Entry 4OIN (X-ray diffraction, 2.80 A resolution); this record covers chains C and D of the 9 polymer chains in the assembly.

== Chain C ==
Molecule: DNA-directed RNA polymerase subunit beta
Source organism: Thermus thermophilus
Notes: EC 2.7.7.6
UniProt: Q8RQE9 (RPOB_THET8); residues 1-1119 here = UniProt positions 1-1119
Sequence (1119 residues; each row starts with the number of its first residue):
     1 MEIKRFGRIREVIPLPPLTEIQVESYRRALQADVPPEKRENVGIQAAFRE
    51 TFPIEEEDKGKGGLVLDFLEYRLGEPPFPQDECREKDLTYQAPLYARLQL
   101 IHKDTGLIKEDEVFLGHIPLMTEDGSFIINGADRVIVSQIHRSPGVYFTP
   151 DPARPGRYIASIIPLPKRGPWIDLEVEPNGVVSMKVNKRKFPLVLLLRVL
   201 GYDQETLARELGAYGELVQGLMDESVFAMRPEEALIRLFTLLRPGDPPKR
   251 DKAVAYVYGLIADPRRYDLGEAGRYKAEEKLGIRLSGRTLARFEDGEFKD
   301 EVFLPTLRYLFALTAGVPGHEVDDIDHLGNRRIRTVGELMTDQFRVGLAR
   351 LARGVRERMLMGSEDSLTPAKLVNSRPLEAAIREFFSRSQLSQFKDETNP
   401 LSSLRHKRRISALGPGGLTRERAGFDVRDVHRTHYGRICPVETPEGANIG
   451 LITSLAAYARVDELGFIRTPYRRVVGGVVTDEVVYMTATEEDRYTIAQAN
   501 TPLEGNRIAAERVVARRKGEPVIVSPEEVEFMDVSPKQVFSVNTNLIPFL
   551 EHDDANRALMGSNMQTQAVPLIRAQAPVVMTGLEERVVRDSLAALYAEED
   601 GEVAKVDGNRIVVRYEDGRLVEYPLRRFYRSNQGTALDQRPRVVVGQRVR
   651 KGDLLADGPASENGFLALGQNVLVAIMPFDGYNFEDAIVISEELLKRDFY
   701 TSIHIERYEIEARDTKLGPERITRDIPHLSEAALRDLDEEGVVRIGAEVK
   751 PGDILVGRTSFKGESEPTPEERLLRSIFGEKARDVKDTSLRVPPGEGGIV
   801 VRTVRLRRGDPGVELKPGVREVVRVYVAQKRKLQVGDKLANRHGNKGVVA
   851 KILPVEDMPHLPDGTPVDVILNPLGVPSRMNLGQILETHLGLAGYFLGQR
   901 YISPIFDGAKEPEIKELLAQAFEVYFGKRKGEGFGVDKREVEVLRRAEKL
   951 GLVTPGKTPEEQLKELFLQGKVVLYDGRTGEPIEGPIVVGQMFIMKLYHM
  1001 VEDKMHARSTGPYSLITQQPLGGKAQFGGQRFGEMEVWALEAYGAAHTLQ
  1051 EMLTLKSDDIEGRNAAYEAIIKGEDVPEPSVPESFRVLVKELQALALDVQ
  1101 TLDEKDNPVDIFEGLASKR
Unresolved in the structure: 57-62, 1119

== Chain D ==
Molecule: DNA-directed RNA polymerase subunit beta'
Source organism: Thermus thermophilus
Notes: EC 2.7.7.6
UniProt: Q8RQE8 (RPOC_THET8); residues 1-1524 here = UniProt positions 1-1524
Sequence (1524 residues; each row starts with the number of its first residue):
     1 MKKEVRKVRIALASPEKIRSWSYGEVEKPETINYRTLKPERDGLFDERIF
    51 GPIKDYECACGKYKRQRFEGKVCERCGVEVTKSIVRRYRMGHIELATPAA
   101 HIWFVKDVPSKIGTLLDLSATELEQVLYFSKYIVLDPKGAILNGVPVEKR
   151 QLLTDEEYRELRYGKQETYPLPPGVDALVKDGEEVVKGQELAPGVVSRLD
   201 GVALYRFPRRVRVEYVKKERAGLRLPLAAWVEKEAYKPGEILAELPEPYL
   251 FRAEEEGVVELKELEEGAFLVLRREDEPVATYFLPVGMTPLVVHGEIVEK
   301 GQPLAEAKGLLRMPRQVRAAQVEAEEEGETVYLTLFLEWTEPKDYRVQPH
   351 MNVVVPEGARVEAGDKIVAAIDPEEEVIAEAEGVVHLHEPASILVVKARV
   401 YPFEDDVEVSTGDRVAPGDVLADGGKVKSDVYGRVEVDLVRNVVRVVESY
   451 DIDARMGAEAIQQLLKELDLEALEKELLEEMKHPSRARRAKARKRLEVVR
   501 AFLDSGNRPEWMILEAVPVLPPDLRPMVQVDGGRFATSDLNDLYRRLINR
   551 NNRLKKLLAQGAPEIIIRNEKRMLQEAVDALLDNGRRGAPVTNPGSDRPL
   601 RSLTDILSGKQGRFRQNLLGKRVDYSGRSVIVVGPQLKLHQCGLPKRMAL
   651 ELFKPFLLKKMEEKGIAPNVKAARRMLERQRDIKDEVWDALEEVIHGKVV
   701 LLNRAPTLHRLGIQAFQPVLVEGQSIQLHPLVCEAFNADFDGDQMAVHVP
   751 LSSFAQAEARIQMLSAHNLLSPASGEPLAKPSRDIILGLYYITQVRKEKK
   801 GAGLEFATPEEALAAHERGEVALNAPIKVAGRETSVGRLKYVFANPDEAL
   851 LAVAHGIVDLQDVVTVRYMGKRLETSPGRILFARIVAEAVEDEKVAWELI
   901 QLDVPQEKNSLKDLVYQAFLRLGMEKTARLLDALKYYGFTFSTTSGITIG
   951 IDDAVIPEEKKQYLEEADRKLLQIEQAYEMGFLTDRERYDQILQLWTETT
  1001 EKVTQAVFKNFEENYPFNPLYVMAQSGARGNPQQIRQLCGLRGLMQKPSG
  1051 ETFEVPVRSSFREGLTVLEYFISSHGARKGGADTALRTADSGYLTRKLVD
  1101 VTHEIVVREADCGTTNYISVPLFQPDEVTRSLRLRKRADIEAGLYGRVLA
  1151 REVEVLGVRLEEGRYLSMDDVHLLIKAAEAGEIQEVPVRSPLTCQTRYGV
  1201 CQKCYGYDLSMARPVSIGEAVGIVAAQSIGEPGTQLTMRTFHTGGVAGAA
  1251 DITQGLPRVIELFEARRPKAKAVISEIDGVVRIEETEEKLSVFVESEGFS
  1301 KEYKLPKEARLLVKDGDYVEAGQPLTRGAIDPHQLLEAKGPEAVERYLVE
  1351 EIQKVYRAQGVKLHDKHIEIVVRQMMKYVEVTDPGDSRLLEGQVLEKWDV
  1401 EALNERLIAEGKTPVAWKPLLMGVTKSALSTKSWLSAASFQNTTHVLTEA
  1451 AIAGKKDELIGLKENVILGRLIPAGTGSDFVRFTQVVDQKTLKAIEEARK
  1501 EAVEAKERPAARRGVKREQPGKQA
Unresolved in the structure: 1-2, 1237-1251, 1503-1524
Metal / ion sites: Zn2+ site 1: Cys58, Cys60, Cys73, Cys76; Mg2+ site 1: Asp739, Asp741, Asp743; Mg2+ site 2 near Lys840 (its only coordinating residue here); Zn2+ site 2: Cys1112, Cys1194, Cys1201, Cys1204

== Interface between chain C and chain D ==
Residue-residue contacts (395):
  Phe425(C) - Lys1079(D)
  Phe425(C) - Ala1082(D)
  Phe425(C) - Asp1083(D)
  Phe425(C) - Leu1086(D)  hydrophobic
  Arg428(C) - Arg1078(D)  hydrogen bond (backbone-side chain)
  Arg428(C) - Leu1086(D)
  Asp429(C) - Arg1078(D)
  Asp429(C) - Lys1079(D)  salt bridge
  Val430(C) - Pro1048(D)
  Val430(C) - Ser1074(D)
  Val430(C) - His1075(D)  hydrogen bond (backbone-side chain)
  Val430(C) - Arg1078(D)
  His431(C) - Phe1071(D)
  Arg432(C) - Phe1071(D)
  Tyr435(C) - Phe1071(D)
  Pro440(C) - Ser1074(D)  hydrogen bond (backbone-side chain)
  Pro440(C) - Arg1078(D)  hydrogen bond (backbone-side chain)
  Thr443(C) - Arg1078(D)
  Glu445(C) - Ala1085(D)
  Gly446(C) - Ala1085(D)
  Ile449(C) - Gly1081(D)
  Ile449(C) - Ala1082(D)
  Ile449(C) - Ala1085(D)  hydrophobic
  Gly450(C) - Arg1078(D)
  Gln498(C) - Leu1068(D)
  Val514(C) - Leu1068(D)  hydrophobic
  Arg516(C) - Leu1068(D)
  Glu520(C) - Lys1047(D)  salt bridge
  Glu520(C) - Phe1053(D)
  Pro521(C) - Phe1053(D)  hydrophobic
  Pro521(C) - Leu1068(D)  hydrophobic
  Pro536(C) - Val1067(D)  hydrophobic
  Val539(C) - Val1067(D)  hydrophobic
  Val539(C) - Phe1071(D)  hydrophobic
  Phe540(C) - Tyr1070(D)  hydrophobic
  Leu550(C) - Tyr1070(D)
  Glu551(C) - Gly1064(D)
  Glu551(C) - Leu1065(D)  hydrogen bond (backbone-backbone)
  His552(C) - Phe1061(D)  hydrogen bond (side chain-backbone)
  His552(C) - Arg1062(D)  hydrogen bond (side chain-backbone)
  His552(C) - Glu1063(D)
  His552(C) - Gly1064(D)
  Asp553(C) - Phe1061(D)
  Asp553(C) - Tyr1070(D)  hydrogen bond (backbone-side chain)
  Asp554(C) - Arg1042(D)  salt bridge
  Asp554(C) - Phe1061(D)
  Asp554(C) - Tyr1070(D)
  Ala555(C) - Tyr1070(D)
  Ala555(C) - Ala1077(D)  hydrophobic
  Asn556(C) - Ala1077(D)
  Ala558(C) - Tyr1070(D)
  Ile676(C) - Ile947(D)
  Ile676(C) - Thr948(D)  hydrogen bond (backbone-side chain)
  Met677(C) - Thr943(D)
  Met677(C) - Ile947(D)
  Pro678(C) - Asp784(D)
  Pro678(C) - Ser942(D)
  Pro678(C) - Thr943(D)
  Pro678(C) - Ile947(D)
  Phe679(C) - Thr943(D)
  Asp680(C) - Pro635(D)
  Asp680(C) - Phe939(D)
  Asp680(C) - Thr940(D)
  Asp680(C) - Thr943(D)  hydrogen bond (backbone-side chain)
  Gly681(C) - Val633(D)
  Gly681(C) - Pro635(D)
  Gly681(C) - Phe939(D)
  Tyr682(C) - Val633(D)
  Tyr682(C) - Pro635(D)  hydrophobic
  Tyr682(C) - Gln636(D)
  Asn683(C) - Asp784(D)
  Phe684(C) - Val633(D)  hydrophobic
  Phe684(C) - Pro730(D)  hydrophobic
  Phe684(C) - Phe740(D)
  Phe684(C) - Ser782(D)
  Phe684(C) - Arg783(D)
  Phe684(C) - Asp784(D)
  Phe684(C) - Phe939(D)  hydrophobic
  Glu685(C) - Asp739(D)
  Glu685(C) - Phe740(D)  hydrogen bond (backbone-backbone)
  Glu685(C) - Arg783(D)  salt bridge
  Ala687(C) - Val633(D)  hydrophobic
  Ala687(C) - Phe740(D)  hydrophobic
  Arg713(C) - Gln529(D)
  Arg713(C) - Gly532(D)
  Arg713(C) - Gly533(D)
  Lys716(C) - Arg35(D)  hydrogen bond (side chain-backbone)
  Lys716(C) - Leu37(D)
  Glu748(C) - Arg681(D)
  Lys750(C) - Arg681(D)
  Pro751(C) - Arg679(D)
  Pro751(C) - Gln680(D)  hydrogen bond (backbone-backbone)
  Asp753(C) - Arg679(D)  salt bridge
  Asp753(C) - Arg681(D)  salt bridge
  Glu764(C) - Lys54(D)
  Glu766(C) - Lys64(D)  salt bridge
  Pro767(C) - Arg65(D)
  Pro769(C) - Arg65(D)
  Gln834(C) - Gln724(D)
  Val835(C) - Val632(D)  hydrophobic
  Val835(C) - Ser725(D)  hydrogen bond (backbone-side chain)
  Gly836(C) - Val630(D)
  Gly836(C) - Val632(D)
  Gly836(C) - Ser725(D)
  Lys838(C) - Asp741(D)
  Lys846(C) - Asp741(D)  salt bridge
  Gly847(C) - Phe740(D)
  Gly847(C) - Asp741(D)
  Val848(C) - Val630(D)  hydrophobic
  Val848(C) - Ile631(D)
  Val848(C) - Val632(D)  hydrophobic
  Val848(C) - Phe740(D)  hydrogen bond (backbone-backbone)
  Val848(C) - Gly742(D)
  Val849(C) - Val632(D)
  Ala850(C) - Val632(D)
  Ala850(C) - Val633(D)  hydrophobic
  Asn872(C) - Asp784(D)  hydrogen bond
  Pro873(C) - Ile947(D)
  Pro873(C) - Ile949(D)  hydrophobic
  Leu874(C) - Arg783(D)
  Leu874(C) - Asp784(D)
  Leu874(C) - Met1023(D)  hydrophobic
  Leu874(C) - Ala1028(D)  hydrophobic
  Leu874(C) - Arg1029(D)  hydrogen bond (backbone-side chain)
  Pro877(C) - Met1023(D)  hydrophobic
  Pro877(C) - Arg1029(D)
  Pro877(C) - Gln1034(D)
  Pro877(C) - Leu1038(D)
  Ser878(C) - Arg1029(D)
  Ser878(C) - Gln1034(D)  hydrogen bond
  Arg879(C) - Arg1029(D)
  Met880(C) - Gln1034(D)
  Met880(C) - Gln1037(D)
  Met880(C) - Leu1038(D)  hydrophobic
  Leu882(C) - Leu1038(D)  hydrophobic
  Leu882(C) - Phe1061(D)
  Leu882(C) - Arg1062(D)
  Ile885(C) - Ile949(D)
  Ile885(C) - Gly950(D)
  Ile885(C) - Ile951(D)
  Leu886(C) - Ile951(D)  hydrophobic
  His889(C) - Gly950(D)
  His889(C) - Ile951(D)  hydrogen bond (side chain-backbone)
  Phe906(C) - Leu1065(D)
  Phe906(C) - Thr1066(D)
  Phe906(C) - Val1067(D)
  Phe906(C) - Tyr1070(D)  hydrophobic
  Glu911(C) - Ile951(D)
  Glu911(C) - Arg1062(D)  salt bridge
  Lys915(C) - Asp952(D)  salt bridge
  Arg945(C) - Asp859(D)  salt bridge
  Arg946(C) - Tyr791(D)  hydrogen bond
  Arg946(C) - Arg796(D)
  Arg946(C) - Asp859(D)  salt bridge
  Arg946(C) - Gln861(D)  hydrogen bond
  Lys949(C) - Arg796(D)
  Lys949(C) - Glu798(D)  salt bridge
  Leu950(C) - Tyr1015(D)
  Leu950(C) - Phe1017(D)  hydrophobic
  Gln969(C) - Asp952(D)
  Lys971(C) - Thr948(D)
  Lys971(C) - Asp953(D)  salt bridge
  Ile983(C) - Thr944(D)
  Ile983(C) - Gly946(D)
  Glu984(C) - Tyr791(D)  hydrogen bond
  Glu984(C) - Thr944(D)  hydrogen bond (backbone-backbone)
  Gly985(C) - Ser945(D)
  Gly985(C) - Gly946(D)
  Pro986(C) - Thr948(D)
  Ile987(C) - Gly946(D)
  Val988(C) - Thr948(D)  hydrogen bond (backbone-side chain)
  Val988(C) - Ile949(D)
  Val988(C) - Gly950(D)
  Val1001(C) - Ser629(D)
  Val1001(C) - Val630(D)  hydrophobic
  Val1001(C) - Gln724(D)
  Val1001(C) - Ser725(D)
  Glu1002(C) - Gln724(D)
  Lys1004(C) - Arg628(D)
  Lys1004(C) - Gln744(D)
  Met1005(C) - Arg628(D)
  Met1005(C) - Ser629(D)
  Met1005(C) - Met648(D)  hydrophobic
  Met1005(C) - Gln724(D)  hydrogen bond
  His1006(C) - Gly627(D)
  His1006(C) - Arg628(D)  hydrogen bond (backbone-backbone)
  His1006(C) - Met648(D)
  Ala1007(C) - Ser626(D)
  Ala1007(C) - Gly627(D)
  Ala1007(C) - Met648(D)  hydrophobic
  Ala1007(C) - Glu651(D)
  Arg1008(C) - Asp624(D)  salt bridge
  Arg1008(C) - Tyr625(D)  hydrogen bond (backbone-backbone)
  Arg1008(C) - Ser626(D)  hydrogen bond (backbone-backbone)
  Arg1008(C) - Glu651(D)
  Arg1008(C) - Leu652(D)
  Ser1009(C) - Asp624(D)
  Ser1009(C) - Tyr625(D)  hydrogen bond (backbone-backbone)
  Ser1009(C) - Glu651(D)  hydrogen bond
  Ser1009(C) - Lys654(D)
  Thr1010(C) - Asp624(D)
  Tyr1013(C) - Asp624(D)  hydrogen bond
  Leu1015(C) - Arg87(D)  hydrogen bond (backbone-side chain)
  Leu1015(C) - Val528(D)  hydrophobic
  Ile1016(C) - Arg87(D)  hydrogen bond (backbone-side chain)
  Ile1016(C) - Leu524(D)
  Ile1016(C) - Pro526(D)
  Ile1016(C) - Arg613(D)
  Thr1017(C) - Arg613(D)
  Thr1017(C) - Asn617(D)
  Gln1018(C) - Arg87(D)
  Gln1019(C) - Asn617(D)  hydrogen bond (side chain-backbone)
  Gln1019(C) - Lys621(D)
  Pro1020(C) - Arg622(D)
  Pro1020(C) - Val623(D)
  Pro1020(C) - Asp624(D)
  Leu1021(C) - Arg622(D)
  Gly1022(C) - Arg622(D)
  Phe1027(C) - Glu651(D)
  Gly1029(C) - Arg622(D)  hydrogen bond (backbone-side chain)
  Gly1029(C) - Val623(D)
  Gly1029(C) - Ser626(D)
  Gln1030(C) - Arg622(D)
  Gln1030(C) - Val623(D)  hydrogen bond (backbone-backbone)
  Gln1030(C) - Ser626(D)  hydrogen bond (backbone-side chain)
  Gln1030(C) - Gly627(D)
  Gln1030(C) - Arg628(D)  hydrogen bond
  Gln1030(C) - His748(D)
  Arg1031(C) - Arg615(D)  hydrogen bond (side chain-backbone)
  Arg1031(C) - Gln616(D)  hydrogen bond (side chain-backbone)
  Arg1031(C) - Lys621(D)
  Arg1031(C) - Arg622(D)
  Phe1032(C) - Gly620(D)
  Phe1032(C) - Lys621(D)  hydrogen bond (backbone-backbone)
  Phe1032(C) - Ile713(D)  hydrophobic
  Phe1032(C) - His748(D)
  Glu1034(C) - Arg615(D)  salt bridge
  Glu1034(C) - Leu619(D)
  Glu1034(C) - Arg1096(D)  salt bridge
  Met1035(C) - Thr707(D)
  Glu1036(C) - Asn703(D)
  Glu1036(C) - Thr707(D)  hydrogen bond
  Glu1036(C) - Ile713(D)
  Val1037(C) - Leu619(D)
  Trp1038(C) - Arg1096(D)
  Trp1038(C) - Val1099(D)
  Trp1038(C) - Ile1223(D)
  Trp1038(C) - Gln1227(D)  hydrogen bond (backbone-side chain)
  Ala1039(C) - Thr707(D)
  Ala1039(C) - Arg710(D)
  Ala1039(C) - Ile713(D)  hydrophobic
  Ala1039(C) - Gln1227(D)
  Leu1040(C) - Met763(D)  hydrophobic
  Glu1041(C) - Ala1220(D)
  Glu1041(C) - Ile1223(D)
  Glu1041(C) - Leu1462(D)
  Glu1041(C) - Val1466(D)
  Glu1041(C) - Ile1472(D)
  Ala1042(C) - Arg710(D)  hydrogen bond (backbone-side chain)
  Ala1042(C) - Ile1223(D)  hydrophobic
  Ala1042(C) - Val1224(D)
  Ala1042(C) - Gln1227(D)
  Tyr1043(C) - Arg710(D)  hydrogen bond (side chain-backbone)
  Tyr1043(C) - Leu711(D)
  Tyr1043(C) - Ile713(D)  hydrogen bond (side chain-backbone)
  Tyr1043(C) - Gln714(D)
  Tyr1043(C) - Gln762(D)  hydrogen bond (backbone-side chain)
  Tyr1043(C) - Met763(D)  hydrophobic
  Tyr1043(C) - Asn768(D)
  Gly1044(C) - Gln762(D)  hydrogen bond (backbone-side chain)
  Gly1044(C) - Gly1475(D)
  Gly1044(C) - Thr1476(D)  hydrogen bond (backbone-backbone)
  Ala1045(C) - Glu758(D)
  Ala1045(C) - Gln762(D)
  Ala1046(C) - Glu758(D)  hydrogen bond (backbone-side chain)
  Ala1046(C) - Leu1471(D)
  Ala1046(C) - Ile1472(D)  hydrophobic
  Ala1046(C) - Thr1476(D)  hydrogen bond (backbone-side chain)
  Ala1046(C) - Gly1477(D)
  His1047(C) - Phe754(D)
  His1047(C) - Glu758(D)  salt bridge
  His1047(C) - Leu1471(D)
  His1047(C) - Thr1476(D)  hydrogen bond
  Thr1048(C) - Leu701(D)
  Thr1048(C) - Ala755(D)  hydrogen bond (side chain-backbone)
  Thr1048(C) - Glu758(D)  hydrogen bond
  Gln1050(C) - Gly1469(D)  hydrogen bond (side chain-backbone)
  Gln1050(C) - Arg1470(D)
  Gln1050(C) - Leu1471(D)
  Glu1051(C) - Pro750(D)
  Glu1051(C) - Leu751(D)  hydrogen bond (side chain-backbone)
  Glu1051(C) - Ser752(D)  hydrogen bond
  Glu1051(C) - Ala755(D)
  Met1052(C) - Val623(D)
  Met1052(C) - His748(D)
  Leu1053(C) - Lys621(D)  hydrogen bond (backbone-side chain)
  Leu1053(C) - Val1466(D)
  Thr1054(C) - Gly1469(D)
  Lys1056(C) - Val623(D)
  Lys1056(C) - Asp624(D)  hydrogen bond (backbone-backbone)
  Lys1056(C) - Val749(D)  hydrogen bond (side chain-backbone)
  Lys1056(C) - Pro750(D)
  Lys1056(C) - Leu751(D)
  Ser1057(C) - Lys621(D)
  Ser1057(C) - Arg622(D)  hydrogen bond (side chain-backbone)
  Asp1058(C) - Lys621(D)
  Tyr1067(C) - Tyr625(D)
  Tyr1067(C) - Pro655(D)  hydrophobic
  Tyr1067(C) - Leu658(D)
  Tyr1067(C) - Arg674(D)  hydrogen bond
  Ile1070(C) - Pro655(D)  hydrophobic
  Ile1070(C) - Phe656(D)  hydrophobic
  Ile1070(C) - Lys659(D)
  Ile1071(C) - Pro655(D)  hydrophobic
  Ile1071(C) - Lys659(D)
  Lys1072(C) - Lys659(D)  hydrogen bond (backbone-side chain)
  Asp1075(C) - Ser752(D)
  Asp1075(C) - Ser753(D)  hydrogen bond
  Val1076(C) - Ser752(D)
  Pro1082(C) - Leu1468(D)
  Glu1083(C) - Arg87(D)  salt bridge
  Glu1083(C) - Tyr88(D)  hydrogen bond
  Ser1084(C) - Leu618(D)
  Phe1085(C) - Ile1467(D)
  Phe1085(C) - Leu1468(D)  hydrophobic
  Arg1086(C) - Tyr88(D)  hydrogen bond
  Val1087(C) - Arg87(D)
  Val1087(C) - Arg613(D)
  Leu1088(C) - Leu607(D)  hydrophobic
  Leu1088(C) - Phe614(D)  hydrophobic
  Leu1088(C) - Leu618(D)  hydrophobic
  Lys1090(C) - Tyr88(D)  hydrogen bond (side chain-backbone)
  Lys1090(C) - Met90(D)
  Lys1090(C) - Leu520(D)
  Lys1090(C) - Leu524(D)
  Glu1091(C) - Leu520(D)
  Glu1091(C) - Ile606(D)
  Glu1091(C) - Arg613(D)  salt bridge
  Leu1092(C) - Leu607(D)  hydrophobic
  Leu1092(C) - Leu1447(D)  hydrophobic
  Gln1093(C) - Trp21(D)
  Gln1093(C) - Met90(D)
  Gln1093(C) - Pro518(D)
  Ala1094(C) - Met90(D)
  Ala1094(C) - Leu520(D)  hydrophobic
  Ala1094(C) - Leu582(D)
  Ala1094(C) - Leu603(D)
  Leu1095(C) - His101(D)  hydrogen bond (backbone-side chain)
  Leu1095(C) - Trp103(D)  hydrophobic
  Leu1095(C) - Leu582(D)  hydrophobic
  Leu1095(C) - Leu603(D)  hydrophobic
  Leu1095(C) - Leu607(D)  hydrophobic
  Ala1096(C) - Ala13(D)  hydrogen bond (backbone-backbone)
  Ala1096(C) - Leu514(D)  hydrophobic
  Leu1097(C) - Ile10(D)  hydrophobic
  Leu1097(C) - Ala11(D)
  Leu1097(C) - Leu12(D)  hydrophobic
  Leu1097(C) - Trp21(D)
  Leu1097(C) - Trp103(D)  hydrophobic
  Leu1097(C) - Ala1451(D)  hydrophobic
  Asp1098(C) - Arg9(D)
  Asp1098(C) - Ile10(D)
  Asp1098(C) - Ala11(D)  hydrogen bond (backbone-backbone)
  Asp1098(C) - Lys17(D)  salt bridge
  Asp1098(C) - Trp21(D)
  Val1099(C) - Val8(D)  hydrophobic
  Val1099(C) - Arg9(D)
  Val1099(C) - Ile10(D)  hydrophobic
  Gln1100(C) - Lys7(D)
  Gln1100(C) - Val8(D)
  Gln1100(C) - Arg9(D)  hydrogen bond (backbone-backbone)
  Thr1101(C) - Lys7(D)
  Leu1102(C) - Val5(D)
  Leu1102(C) - Arg6(D)  hydrogen bond (backbone-backbone)
  Leu1102(C) - Lys7(D)  hydrogen bond (backbone-backbone)
  Leu1102(C) - Arg9(D)
  Leu1102(C) - Lys1456(D)
  Asp1103(C) - Lys3(D)
  Asp1103(C) - Glu4(D)
  Asp1103(C) - Arg6(D)
  Glu1104(C) - Arg6(D)
  Asp1106(C) - Lys7(D)  salt bridge
  Asp1106(C) - Lys1456(D)  salt bridge
  Val1109(C) - Val5(D)  hydrophobic
  Phe1112(C) - Tyr88(D)  hydrophobic
  Leu1115(C) - Tyr23(D)
  Leu1115(C) - Ile84(D)  hydrophobic
  Leu1115(C) - Val85(D)  hydrophobic
  Leu1115(C) - Arg89(D)  hydrogen bond (backbone-side chain)
  Ala1116(C) - Tyr23(D)
  Ser1117(C) - Tyr23(D)  hydrogen bond (backbone-side chain)
  Lys1118(C) - Arg19(D)  hydrogen bond (side chain-backbone)
  Lys1118(C) - Ser20(D)  hydrogen bond (side chain-backbone)
  Lys1118(C) - Ser22(D)  hydrogen bond (side chain-backbone)
  Lys1118(C) - Tyr23(D)  hydrogen bond (backbone-side chain)
Also at the interface, not in a pair above, chain C (185 interface residues in all): His434, Cys439, Val441, Ala447, Ala515, Asp686, Ala732, Ala733, Arg735, Gly752, Val876, Lys910, Gly951, Leu968, Arg978, Gly1011, Gly1033, Leu1049, Gly1073
Also at the interface, not in a pair above, chain D (202 interface residues in all): Ile18, Lys82, Phe104, Pro521, Asp523, Asp531, Tyr544, Thr604, Pro645, Arg647, Val670, Glu678, Pro706, Leu708, Cys733, Ala746, Leu787, Leu1020, Ile1035, Ile1072, Thr1095, Trp1434, Ala1474

== Overview ==
The interface between chain C and chain D involves 185 residues on one side and 202 on the other; the contacts
include 79 hydrogen bonds and 23 salt bridges. Polar contacts include Asp429(C)-Lys1079(D),
Glu520(C)-Lys1047(D) and Asp554(C)-Arg1042(D). Cys58(D), Cys60(D), Cys73(D) and Cys76(D) coordinate Zn2+ site
1.
Here chain C is DNA-directed RNA polymerase subunit beta and chain D is DNA-directed RNA polymerase subunit
beta', both from Thermus thermophilus. Entry 4OIN (Crystal structure of Thermus thermophilus transcription
initiation complex soaked with GE23077) was determined by X-ray diffraction together with 4MQ9, 4OIO, 4OIP,
4OIQ and 4OIR from the same study.
